1UTH - chains A and B; structure by X-ray diffraction, 2.20 A resolution.

== Chain A ==
Protein: Lysr-type regulatory protein
Source organism: Burkholderia sp
Reference sequence: Q7WT50 (Q7WT50); residue numbers follow UniProt; this construct covers 1-301
Chain sequence (315 residues; numbered -8 to 307; 1 number in that range is skipped by the numbering (no residue carries it; nothing is unmodelled there); the number before each row is that of its first residue; numbers below 1 keep their minus sign (Met-8 is residue -8)):
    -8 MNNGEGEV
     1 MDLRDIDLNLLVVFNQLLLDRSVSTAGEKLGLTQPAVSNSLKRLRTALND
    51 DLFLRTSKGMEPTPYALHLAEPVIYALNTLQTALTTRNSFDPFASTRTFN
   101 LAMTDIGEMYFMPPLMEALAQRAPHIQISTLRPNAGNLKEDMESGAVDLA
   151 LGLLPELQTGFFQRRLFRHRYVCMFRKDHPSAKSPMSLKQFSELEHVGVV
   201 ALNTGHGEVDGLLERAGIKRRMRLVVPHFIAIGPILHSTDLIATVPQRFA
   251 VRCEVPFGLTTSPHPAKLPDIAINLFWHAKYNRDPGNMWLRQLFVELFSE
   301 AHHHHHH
Unresolved in the structure: -8 to -1, 1-85, 305-307
Differences from the reference sequence: conflict Asn88 (Asp in Q7WT50); engineered mutation Ser192 (Thr in Q7WT50)

== Chain B ==
Protein: Lysr-type regulatory protein
Source organism: Burkholderia sp
Reference sequence: Q7WT50 (Q7WT50); numbering as in UniProt (aligned over 1-301)
Chain sequence (315 residues; row label = number of the first residue in the row; note: 1 number in that range is skipped by the numbering (no residue carries it; nothing is unmodelled there); numbers below 1 keep their minus sign (Met-8 is residue -8)):
    -8 MNNGEGEV
     1 MDLRDIDLNLLVVFNQLLLDRSVSTAGEKLGLTQPAVSNSLKRLRTALND
    51 DLFLRTSKGMEPTPYALHLAEPVIYALNTLETALTTRDSFDPFASTRTFN
   101 LAMTDIGEMYFMPPLMEALAQRAPHIQISTLRPGAGNLKEDMESGAVDLA
   151 LGLLPELQTGFFQRRLFRHRYVCMFRKDHPSAKSPMSLKQFSELEHVGVV
   201 ALNTGHGEVDGLLERAGIKRRMRLVVPHFIAIGPILHSTDLIATVPQRFA
   251 VRCEVPFGLTTSPHPAKLPDIAINLFWHAKYNRDPGNMWLRQLFVELFSE
   301 AHHHHHH
Unresolved in the structure: -8 to -1, 1-75, 302-307
Differences from the reference sequence: conflict Glu81 (Gln in Q7WT50), Gly134 (Asn in Q7WT50); engineered mutation Ser192 (Thr in Q7WT50)

== How chain A and chain B interact ==
Residue-residue contacts - 64 pairs, chain A then chain B:
  Asp105(A) - Ile230(B)
  Glu108(A) - Val226(B)
  Glu108(A) - Pro227(B)
  Glu108(A) - Ala231(B)
  Met109(A) - Ile230(B)  hydrophobic
  Met109(A) - Ala231(B)  hydrophobic
  Met109(A) - Pro234(B)  hydrophobic
  Pro113(A) - Pro234(B)
  Pro113(A) - Ser238(B)  hydrogen bond (backbone-side chain)
  Met116(A) - Arg223(B)
  Met116(A) - Leu224(B)  hydrophobic
  Met116(A) - Thr239(B)
  Glu117(A) - Ser238(B)
  Leu119(A) - Arg223(B)  hydrogen bond (backbone-side chain)
  Ala120(A) - Arg223(B)
  Ala123(A) - Arg223(B)  hydrogen bond (backbone-side chain)
  Pro124(A) - Glu195(B)
  Pro124(A) - Arg223(B)
  Ile126(A) - Arg223(B)  hydrogen bond (backbone-side chain)
  Gln127(A) - Met222(B)
  Gln127(A) - Arg223(B)
  Ile128(A) - Arg223(B)  hydrogen bond (backbone-backbone)
  Ile128(A) - Leu224(B)
  Ile128(A) - Val225(B)  hydrogen bond (backbone-backbone)
  Ser129(A) - Val225(B)
  Thr130(A) - Val225(B)  hydrogen bond (backbone-backbone)
  Thr130(A) - Val226(B)
  Thr130(A) - Pro227(B)
  Arg132(A) - Pro227(B)
  Met222(A) - Gln127(B)
  Arg223(A) - Pro124(B)  hydrogen bond (side chain-backbone)
  Arg223(A) - His125(B)  hydrogen bond (side chain-backbone)
  Arg223(A) - Ile126(B)  hydrogen bond (side chain-backbone)
  Arg223(A) - Gln127(B)
  Arg223(A) - Ile128(B)  hydrogen bond (backbone-backbone)
  Leu224(A) - Met112(B)  hydrophobic
  Leu224(A) - Met116(B)  hydrophobic
  Leu224(A) - Ile128(B)
  Val225(A) - Ile128(B)  hydrogen bond (backbone-backbone)
  Val225(A) - Ser129(B)
  Val225(A) - Thr130(B)  hydrogen bond (backbone-backbone)
  Val226(A) - Glu108(B)
  Val226(A) - Thr130(B)
  Pro227(A) - Glu108(B)
  Pro227(A) - Thr130(B)
  Pro227(A) - Arg132(B)
  Phe229(A) - Ile230(B)
  Ile230(A) - Asp105(B)
  Ile230(A) - Met109(B)
  Ile230(A) - Ile230(B)
  Ala231(A) - Glu108(B)
  Ala231(A) - Met109(B)  hydrophobic
  Pro234(A) - Met109(B)  hydrophobic
  Pro234(A) - Pro113(B)  hydrophobic
  Ile235(A) - Met112(B)  hydrophobic
  Ile235(A) - Pro113(B)
  Ser238(A) - Pro113(B)
  Ser238(A) - Glu117(B)
  Thr239(A) - Met116(B)
  Thr239(A) - Glu117(B)
  Pro256(A) - Pro256(B)
  Pro256(A) - Phe257(B)  hydrophobic
  Phe257(A) - Pro256(B)  hydrophobic
  Phe257(A) - Phe257(B)  hydrophobic
Also at the interface, not in a pair above, chain A (38 interface residues in all): Met112, Pro114, His125, Leu131, Glu195, His228, Arg252
Also at the interface, not in a pair above, chain B (34 interface residues in all): Leu131, His228, Phe229, Ile235, Arg252

== In short ==
38 residues of chain A and 34 residues of chain B are in contact, with 13 hydrogen bonds. Polar pairs include
Pro113(A)-Ser238(B), Leu119(A)-Arg223(B) and Ala123(A)-Arg223(B).
Here chain A is Lysr-type regulatory protein and chain B is Lysr-type regulatory protein, both from
Burkholderia sp. Entry 1UTH (DntR from Burkholderia sp. strain DNT in complex with Thiocyanate) was determined
by X-ray diffraction, deposited together with 1UTB.
